PDB entry 8CRS | electron microscopy, 2.04 A resolution | chains B and D of the 4 polymer chains in the assembly

Chain B (and D):
Protein: Nitrogenase molybdenum-iron protein beta chain
From: Azotobacter vinelandii
Notes: EC 1.18.6.1; chain D of this document is another copy of the same molecule, construct and numbering; everything in this record applies to it too
UniProt: P07329 (NIFK_AZOVI); numbering as in UniProt (aligned over 2-523)
Amino-acid sequence (522 residues; each row starts with the number of its first residue):
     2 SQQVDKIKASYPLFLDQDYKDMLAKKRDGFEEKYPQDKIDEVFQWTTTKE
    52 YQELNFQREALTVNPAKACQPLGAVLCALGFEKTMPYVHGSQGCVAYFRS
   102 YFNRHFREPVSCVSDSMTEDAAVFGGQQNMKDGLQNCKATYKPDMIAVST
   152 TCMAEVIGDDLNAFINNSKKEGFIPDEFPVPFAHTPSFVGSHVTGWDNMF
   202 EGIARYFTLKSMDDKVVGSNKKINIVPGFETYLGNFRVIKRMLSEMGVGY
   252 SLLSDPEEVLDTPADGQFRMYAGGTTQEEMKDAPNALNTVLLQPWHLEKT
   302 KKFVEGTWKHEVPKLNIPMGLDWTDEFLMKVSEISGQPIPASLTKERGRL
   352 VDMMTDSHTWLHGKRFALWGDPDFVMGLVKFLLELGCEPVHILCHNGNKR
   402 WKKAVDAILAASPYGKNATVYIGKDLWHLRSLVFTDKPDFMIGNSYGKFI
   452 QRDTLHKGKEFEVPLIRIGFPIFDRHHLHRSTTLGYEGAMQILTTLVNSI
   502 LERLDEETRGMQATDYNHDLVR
Bound ions: fe(8)-S(7) cluster Fe: C70, C95, C153 (shared with 3 residues of chain A); Fe ion site 1: R108, E109 (shared with D353(D), D357(D) of chain D); Fe ion site 2: D353, D357 (shared with R108(D), E109(D) of chain D)
Small-molecule neighbours:
  - chapso (1N7), molecule 1: Y35, K39, E42, V43, W46
  - chapso (1N7), molecule 2: H363, G364, E389, P414, Y415
  - fe(8)-S(7) cluster (CLF): C70, P72, S92, G94, C95, Y98, F99, T152, C153, S188
Curated features (UniProtKB/Swiss-Prot):
  - binding site ([8Fe-7S] cluster): C70, C95, C153, S188

How chain B and chain D interact:
Contacting residue pairs - 143 pairs, chain B then chain D:
  S11(B) with Y517(D), hydrogen bond (backbone-side chain); N518(D), hydrogen bond
  Y12(B) with L505(D), hydrophobic; E508(D); T509(D); T515(D); Y517(D); N518(D)
  F15(B) with Y517(D)
  L16(B) with A514(D); T515(D)
  K34(B) with Q513(D), hydrogen bond
  Q37(B) with Q513(D), hydrogen bond
  R105(B) with V522(D)
  R108(B) with D357(D); R523(D), hydrogen bond (side chain-backbone)
  E109(B) with D353(D); D357(D)
  R238(B) with R350(D)
  E258(B) with R350(D), salt bridge
  E259(B) with K346(D), salt bridge; R350(D), salt bridge
  D262(B) with R350(D), salt bridge
  P264(B) with K346(D); G349(D); R350(D)
  A265(B) with G349(D), hydrogen bond (backbone-backbone); V352(D); D353(D)
  K346(B) with E259(D), salt bridge; P264(D)
  G349(B) with P264(D); A265(D), hydrogen bond (backbone-backbone)
  R350(B) with R238(D); E258(D), salt bridge; E259(D), salt bridge; D262(D), salt bridge; P264(D); R481(D)
  V352(B) with A265(D)
  D353(B) with E109(D); A265(D)
  M354(B) with H478(D); R481(D)
  D357(B) with R108(D); E109(D); H477(D); H478(D)
  S358(B) with H477(D), hydrogen bond; H478(D), hydrogen bond
  W361(B) with H477(D)
  S446(B) with L521(D)
  Y447(B) with L521(D), hydrophobic
  K449(B) with D506(D), salt bridge; H519(D); D520(D), hydrogen bond (side chain-backbone)
  F450(B) with H519(D); L521(D), hydrophobic
  Q452(B) with R510(D)
  R453(B) with R510(D); M512(D)
  D454(B) with M512(D)
  L456(B) with R510(D)
  H457(B) with M512(D)
  E463(B) with R510(D), salt bridge
  R468(B) with D506(D), salt bridge
  F474(B) with L521(D); V522(D); R523(D), hydrogen bond (backbone-backbone)
  D475(B) with L502(D); D506(D); L521(D), hydrogen bond (backbone-backbone); R523(D)
  R476(B) with N499(D); E503(D); D506(D), salt bridge
  H477(B) with D357(D); S358(D), hydrogen bond; W361(D); T495(D); V498(D); N499(D), hydrogen bond (backbone-side chain); L502(D); R523(D), hydrogen bond (side chain-backbone)
  H478(B) with M354(D); D357(D); S358(D), hydrogen bond; L494(D); T495(D)
  L479(B) with N499(D)
  R481(B) with R350(D); M354(D)
  L494(B) with H478(D)
  T495(B) with H477(D); H478(D)
  V498(B) with H477(D)
  N499(B) with R476(D); H477(D), hydrogen bond (side chain-backbone); L479(D)
  L502(B) with D475(D); R476(D); H477(D)
  E503(B) with R476(D); E503(D)
  L505(B) with Y12(D), hydrophobic
  D506(B) with K449(D), salt bridge; R468(D), salt bridge; D475(D); R476(D), salt bridge
  E508(B) with Y12(D)
  T509(B) with Y12(D)
  R510(B) with Q452(D); R453(D); L456(D); E463(D), salt bridge
  M512(B) with F44(D), hydrophobic; R453(D); D454(D); H457(D)
  Q513(B) with K34(D), hydrogen bond; Q37(D), hydrogen bond
  A514(B) with L16(D)
  T515(B) with Y12(D); L16(D)
  Y517(B) with S11(D), hydrogen bond (side chain-backbone); Y12(D); F15(D)
  N518(B) with S11(D), hydrogen bond; Y12(D)
  H519(B) with K449(D); F450(D)
  D520(B) with K449(D), hydrogen bond (backbone-side chain)
  L521(B) with S446(D); Y447(D), hydrophobic; F450(D), hydrophobic; F474(D); D475(D), hydrogen bond (backbone-backbone)
  V522(B) with R105(D); F474(D)
  R523(B) with R108(D), hydrogen bond (backbone-side chain); F474(D), hydrogen bond (backbone-backbone); D475(D); H477(D), hydrogen bond (backbone-side chain)
Other interface residues (no listed pair), chain B (71 interface residues in all): P13, I40, F44, T263, M491, E507, D516
Other interface residues (no listed pair), chain D (71 interface residues in all): P13, I40, T263, M491, E507, D516

Summary:
The chain B/chain D interface involves 71 residues from each chain; the contacts include 26 hydrogen bonds and
16 salt bridges. Among the polar pairs are E258(B)-R350(D), E259(B)-K346(D) and E259(B)-R350(D). Chain B binds
fe(8)-S(7) cluster and chapso.
Both chains are Nitrogenase molybdenum-iron protein beta chain (Azotobacter vinelandii). Entry 8CRS (CryoEM
Structure of nitrogenase MoFe-protein in detergent) was determined by electron microscopy together with 8DBX,
8ENL, 8ENM, 8ENN and 8ENO from the same study.
